Entry 8YVF (electron microscopy, 2.99 A resolution); this record covers chains K and A4 of the 71 polymer chains in the assembly.

[Chain K]
Name: Major carboxysome shell protein CsoS1A
Source organism: Halothiobacillus neapolitanus
UniProt: P45689 (CSOSA_HALNC); residues 1-98 here = UniProt positions 1-98
Sequence (98 residues; row label = number of the first residue in the row):
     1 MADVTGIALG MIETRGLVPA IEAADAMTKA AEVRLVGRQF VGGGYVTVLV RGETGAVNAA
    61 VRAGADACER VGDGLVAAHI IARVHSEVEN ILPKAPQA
Disordered / not traced: 1-5, 98

[Chain A4]
Name: Carboxysome assembly protein CsoS2B
Source organism: Halothiobacillus neapolitanus
UniProt: O85041 (CSOS2_HALNC); residues 592-869 here = UniProt positions 592-869
Sequence (279 residues; numbered 591 to 869; the number before each row is that of its first residue):
   591 MPFCTSTPEP EAQSTEQSLT CEGQIISGTS VDASDLVTGN EIGEQQLISG DAYVGAQQTG
   651 CLPTSPRFNQ TGNVQSMGFK NTNQPEQNFA PGEVMPTDFS IQTPARSAQN RITGNDIAPS
   711 GRITGPGMLA TGLITGTPEF RHAARELVGS PQPMAMAMAN RNKAAQAPVV QPEVVATQEK
   771 PELVCAPRSD QMDRVSGEGK ERCHITGDDW SVNKHITGTA GQWASGRNPS MRGNARVVET
   831 SAFANRNVPK PEKPGSKITG SSGNDTQGSL ITYSGGARG
Disordered / not traced: 591-711, 730-771, 869
Construct notes: initiating methionine (591)
Disulfide bonds: Cys775-Cys793

[Chain K / chain A4 interface]
Residue-residue contacts (27; chain K residue first):
  Gly43(K) - Thr830(A4)
  Tyr45(K) - Val828(A4)
  Asn58(K) - Glu729(A4)
  Ala59(K) - Pro716(A4)  hydrophobic
  Val61(K) - Ile724(A4)  hydrophobic
  Arg62(K) - Pro716(A4)
  Arg62(K) - Gly717(A4)  hydrogen bond (side chain-backbone)
  Arg62(K) - Leu719(A4)  hydrogen bond (side chain-backbone)
  Arg62(K) - Ala720(A4)
  Arg62(K) - Ile724(A4)
  Arg62(K) - Glu729(A4)  salt bridge
  Ala63(K) - Leu719(A4)  hydrophobic
  Ala65(K) - Ala720(A4)  hydrophobic
  Ala65(K) - Ile724(A4)  hydrophobic
  Asp66(K) - Leu719(A4)
  Asp66(K) - Ala720(A4)  hydrogen bond (side chain-backbone)
  Val76(K) - Arg826(A4)
  Ala78(K) - Leu723(A4)
  Ala78(K) - Ile724(A4)
  Ala78(K) - Thr725(A4)  hydrogen bond (backbone-backbone)
  Ala78(K) - Gly726(A4)
  His79(K) - Thr725(A4)  hydrogen bond (side chain-backbone)
  His79(K) - Gly726(A4)
  Ile80(K) - Ile724(A4)  hydrophobic
  Ile80(K) - Gly726(A4)
  Ile80(K) - Thr727(A4)  hydrogen bond (backbone-side chain)
  Ala82(K) - Thr727(A4)
Also at the interface, not in a pair above, chain K (17 interface residues in all): Glu69, Leu75, Ile81

[In short]
17 residues of chain K face 13 of chain A4 across their interface; the contacts include 6 hydrogen bonds and 1
salt bridge. Among the polar pairs are Arg62(K)-Glu729(A4), Arg62(K)-Gly717(A4) and Arg62(K)-Leu719(A4).
Here chain K is Major carboxysome shell protein CsoS1A and chain A4 is Carboxysome assembly protein CsoS2B,
both from Halothiobacillus neapolitanus. Entry 8YVF (cryo-EM structure of carboxysomal midi-shell: assembly
from CsoS4A/4B/1A/1B/1C/1D and CsoS2 C-terminal co-expression (T=9 Q=12)) was determined by electron
microscopy together with 8YVE, 8YVI and 9F0H from the same study.
